PDB entry 9ILP | electron microscopy, 3.40 A resolution | chains E and F of the 24 polymer chains in the assembly

Chain E (and F):
Molecule: Portal protein pb7
Source organism: Escherichia phage T5
Notes: chain F of this document is another copy of the same molecule, construct and numbering; everything in this record applies to it too
Reference sequence: Q6QGD5 (PORTL_BPT5); residue numbers follow UniProt; this construct covers 1-403
Chain sequence (403 residues; each row starts with the number of its first residue):
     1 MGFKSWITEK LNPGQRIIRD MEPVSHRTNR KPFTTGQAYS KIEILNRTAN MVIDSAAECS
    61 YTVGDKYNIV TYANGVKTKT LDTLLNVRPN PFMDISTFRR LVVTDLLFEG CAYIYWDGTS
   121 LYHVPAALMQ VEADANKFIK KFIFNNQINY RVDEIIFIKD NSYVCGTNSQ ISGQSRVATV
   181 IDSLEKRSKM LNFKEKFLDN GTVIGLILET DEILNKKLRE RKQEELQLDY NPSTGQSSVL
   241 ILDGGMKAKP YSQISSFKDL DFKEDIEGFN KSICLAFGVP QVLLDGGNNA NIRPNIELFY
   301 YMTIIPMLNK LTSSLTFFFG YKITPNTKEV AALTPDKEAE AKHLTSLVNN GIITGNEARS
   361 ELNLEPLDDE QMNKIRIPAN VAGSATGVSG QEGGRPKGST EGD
Not modelled in the structure: 1-10, 378-403
UniProt features mapped onto this chain:
  - site: Lys10, Leu11 (Cleavage)

Interface between chain E and chain F:
Residue-residue contacts (166):
  Leu11(E) with Asp117(F), hydrogen bond (backbone-side chain); Tyr122(F)
  Asn12(E) with His123(F); Tyr150(F), hydrogen bond
  Pro13(E) with Tyr115(F)
  Gly14(E) with Phe144(F); Tyr150(F)
  Ile17(E) with Phe144(F), hydrophobic; Gln147(F); Ile148(F), hydrophobic
  Ile18(E) with Pro125(F); Phe144(F), hydrophobic
  Met21(E) with Leu128(F), hydrophobic
  Tyr67(E) with Val87(F), hydrophobic
  Ile69(E) with Arg88(F)
  Val70(E) with Arg88(F), hydrogen bond (backbone-side chain)
  Tyr72(E) with Phe92(F)
  Lys137(E) with Phe92(F)
  Phe138(E) with Phe92(F); Met93(F), hydrophobic
  Lys159(E) with Arg100(F), hydrogen bond (backbone-side chain); Leu101(F)
  Asp160(E) with Arg100(F)
  Asn161(E) with Tyr39(F), hydrogen bond (backbone-side chain); Asn50(F), hydrogen bond; Ile53(F); Asp54(F); Arg100(F)
  Tyr163(E) with Asn29(F), hydrogen bond; Pro32(F); Thr35(F); Gly36(F); Tyr39(F); Glu109(F)
  Cys165(E) with Pro32(F); Phe33(F); Gly36(F)
  Gly166(E) with Pro32(F)
  Asn168(E) with Thr104(F); Asp105(F), hydrogen bond
  Gln170(E) with Leu101(F)
  Gln174(E) with Tyr39(F); Ser40(F), hydrogen bond; Asn46(F)
  Arg176(E) with Asn50(F); Asp54(F), salt bridge
  Thr179(E) with Ser40(F); Glu43(F); Asn46(F)
  Ser183(E) with Glu43(F)
  Lys186(E) with Asn192(F); Glu195(F), salt bridge
  Lys189(E) with Glu195(F), salt bridge; Asp199(F), salt bridge
  Met190(E) with Leu198(F), hydrophobic
  Phe193(E) with Leu198(F)
  Asp199(E) with Asn231(F), hydrogen bond (backbone-side chain)
  Asn200(E) with Gln227(F)
  Gly201(E) with Asn231(F)
  Thr202(E) with Gly205(F); Gln227(F); Tyr230(F)
  Val203(E) with Tyr230(F), hydrogen bond (backbone-backbone); Pro232(F)
  Ile204(E) with Leu206(F), hydrophobic; Ser238(F)
  Gly205(E) with Ser238(F), hydrogen bond (backbone-backbone)
  Leu206(E) with Ser238(F), hydrogen bond (backbone-backbone); Val239(F); Leu240(F), hydrogen bond (backbone-backbone)
  Ile207(E) with Leu240(F); Leu242(F), hydrophobic
  Leu208(E) with Leu240(F), hydrogen bond (backbone-backbone); Ile241(F); Leu242(F), hydrogen bond (backbone-backbone)
  Glu209(E) with Leu242(F); Lys247(F), salt bridge; Ala248(F), hydrogen bond (side chain-backbone)
  Thr210(E) with Leu242(F), hydrogen bond (backbone-backbone); Asp243(F); Gly244(F); Gly245(F), hydrogen bond (backbone-backbone)
  Asp211(E) with Gly245(F)
  Glu212(E) with Asp243(F); Gly244(F), hydrogen bond (backbone-backbone)
  Arg219(E) with Ile241(F); Asp243(F), salt bridge
  Gln223(E) with Leu240(F); Ile241(F)
  Gln227(E) with Gln236(F); Ser238(F); Val239(F)
  Lys249(E) with Ala248(F); Pro250(F)
  Tyr251(E) with Leu206(F), hydrophobic; Ile207(F), hydrogen bond (side chain-backbone); Lys249(F), hydrogen bond (side chain-backbone); Pro250(F), hydrophobic
  Ser252(E) with Tyr251(F)
  Ile254(E) with Ile204(F); Gly205(F); Tyr251(F); Ser252(F); Gln253(F)
  Ser255(E) with Ile204(F)
  Lys258(E) with Lys258(F)
  Asp259(E) with Gln253(F); Ser256(F); Phe257(F); Lys258(F)
  Phe262(E) with Leu198(F), hydrophobic; Phe257(F), hydrophobic
  Glu264(E) with Lys263(F), salt bridge
  Asp265(E) with Lys194(F), salt bridge
  Ser272(E) with Glu43(F), hydrogen bond
  Ile273(E) with Glu43(F), hydrogen bond (backbone-side chain)
  Leu275(E) with Ile44(F), hydrophobic; Arg47(F); Leu284(F), hydrophobic
  Ala276(E) with Glu43(F)
  Gly278(E) with Arg47(F)
  Gln281(E) with Asp285(F)
  Ala290(E) with Asn288(F); Asn289(F), hydrogen bond (backbone-backbone)
  Asn291(E) with Gly287(F); Asn288(F), hydrogen bond
  Pro294(E) with Asn289(F); Ile292(F), hydrophobic
  Asn295(E) with Gly287(F), hydrogen bond (side chain-backbone); Ile292(F)
  Leu298(E) with Leu283(F), hydrophobic; Ile292(F), hydrophobic; Ile296(F), hydrophobic
  Tyr301(E) with Ala331(F), hydrophobic
  Met302(E) with Met51(F), hydrophobic; Leu283(F), hydrophobic; Phe299(F), hydrophobic; Tyr300(F)
  Thr303(E) with Arg47(F)
  Ile305(E) with Glu58(F); Ala331(F), hydrophobic
  Pro306(E) with Glu58(F)
  Asn309(E) with Glu58(F), hydrogen bond
  Lys310(E) with Arg100(F)
  Ser313(E) with Ser96(F)
  Ser314(E) with Asp94(F)
  Phe317(E) with Arg88(F); Pro91(F); Phe92(F); Met93(F); Asp94(F)
  Ala339(E) with Glu338(F)
  Lys342(E) with Glu338(F)
  His343(E) with Lys337(F); Ala341(F)
  Ser346(E) with Ala341(F)
  Leu347(E) with Thr345(F)
  Asn350(E) with Thr345(F); Asn349(F); Arg376(F), hydrogen bond (backbone-side chain)
  Ile352(E) with Thr345(F); Arg359(F); Leu362(F), hydrophobic
  Ile353(E) with Leu364(F), hydrophobic
  Glu357(E) with Arg359(F), salt bridge
  Ile375(E) with Met372(F), hydrophobic
Also at the interface, not in a pair above, chain E (103 interface residues in all): Phe157, Ser162, Thr167, Ala178, Val180, Phe197, Leu198, Ile213, Leu214, Leu226, Leu228, Asp261, Pro280, Gly351, Thr354, Ile377
Also at the interface, not in a pair above, chain F (106 interface residues in all): Ile42, Asn90, Phe108, Val124, Ala127, Asn145, Leu191, Val203, Ser237, Met246, Gly286, Ala332, Ala358, Leu367

In short:
Chain E and chain F form an interface of 103 and 106 residues respectively, with 29 hydrogen bonds and 9 salt
bridges. Polar contacts include Arg176(E)-Asp54(F), Lys186(E)-Glu195(F) and Lys189(E)-Glu195(F).
Both chains are Portal protein pb7 (Escherichia phage T5). Entry 9ILP (Structure of the bacteriophage T5
portal complex) was determined by electron microscopy (same publication as 8ZVI, 9IMV and 9IOZ).
